PDB entry 6UGM | electron microscopy, 3.70 A resolution | chains A and I of the 18 polymer chains in the assembly

Chain A:
Name: Histone H3
Organism: Xenopus laevis
UniProt: Q92133 (Q92133_XENLA); residues 1-135 here correspond to UniProt positions 2-136 (UniProt number = residue number + 1)
Amino-acid sequence (135 residues; row label = number of the first residue in the row):
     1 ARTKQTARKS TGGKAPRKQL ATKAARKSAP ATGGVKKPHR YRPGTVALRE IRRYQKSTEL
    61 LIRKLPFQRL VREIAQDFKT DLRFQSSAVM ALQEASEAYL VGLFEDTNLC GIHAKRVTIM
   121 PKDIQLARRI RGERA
Unresolved in the structure: 1-37, 135

Chain I:
Molecule: 147-nt DNA strand
Sequence (147 nucleotides; numbered 1 to 147; the number before each row is that of its first residue):
     1 CTCGAGAATC CCGGTGCCGA GGCCGCTCAA TTGGTCGTAG ACAGCTCTAG CACCGCTTAA
    61 ACGCACGTAC GCGCTGTCCC CCGCGTTTTA ACCGCCAAGG GGATTACTCC CTAGTCTCCA
   121 GGCACGTGTC AGATATATAC ATCCGAT
Unresolved in the structure: 1

Interface between chain A and chain I:
Contacting residue pairs (25):
  His39(A) - DG6(I)  phosphate contact
  His39(A) - DA7(I)  sugar contact
  Arg40(A) - DG83(I)  sugar contact
  Tyr41(A) - DA7(I)  sugar contact
  Tyr41(A) - DA8(I)  sugar contact
  Tyr41(A) - DG83(I)  phosphate contact
  Tyr41(A) - DC84(I)  phosphate contact
  Arg42(A) - DG83(I)  phosphate contact
  Pro43(A) - DG83(I)  sugar contact
  Gly44(A) - DC82(I)  phosphate contact
  Gly44(A) - DG83(I)  hydrogen bond to the phosphate
  Thr45(A) - DG83(I)  phosphate contact
  Val46(A) - DG83(I)  hydrogen bond to the phosphate
  Val46(A) - DC84(I)  phosphate contact
  Ala47(A) - DG83(I)  phosphate contact
  Arg49(A) - DA8(I)  phosphate contact
  Arg49(A) - DT9(I)  phosphate contact
  Arg63(A) - DA91(I)  phosphate contact
  Arg63(A) - DC92(I)  phosphate contact
  Lys64(A) - DC92(I)  phosphate contact
  Leu65(A) - DA91(I)  phosphate contact
  Leu65(A) - DC92(I)  hydrogen bond to the phosphate
  Pro66(A) - DA91(I)  phosphate contact
  Arg69(A) - DA91(I)  salt bridge to the phosphate
  Arg83(A) - DG100(I)  sugar contact
Also at the interface, not in a pair above, chain I (11 interface residues in all): DG101

Overview:
Chain A and chain I form an interface of 16 and 11 residues respectively, with 3 hydrogen bonds and 1 salt
bridge. Polar contacts include Gly44(A)-DG83(I), Val46(A)-DG83(I) and Leu65(A)-DC92(I).
Chain A is Histone H3 (Xenopus laevis) and chain I is a 147-nt DNA strand; the structure, Structural basis of
COMPASS eCM recognition of an unmodified nucleosome, was determined by electron microscopy.
